PDB entry 8IYD | electron microscopy, 3.10 A resolution | chains E and I of the 30 polymer chains in the assembly

[Chain E (and I)]
Name: Tail tube protein
Organism: Escherichia phage lambda
Notes: chain I of this document is another copy of the same molecule, construct and numbering; everything in this record applies to it too
UniProt: P03733 (TUBE_LAMBD); residue numbers follow UniProt; this construct covers 1-246
Amino-acid sequence (246 residues; numbered 1 to 246; the number before each row is that of its first residue):
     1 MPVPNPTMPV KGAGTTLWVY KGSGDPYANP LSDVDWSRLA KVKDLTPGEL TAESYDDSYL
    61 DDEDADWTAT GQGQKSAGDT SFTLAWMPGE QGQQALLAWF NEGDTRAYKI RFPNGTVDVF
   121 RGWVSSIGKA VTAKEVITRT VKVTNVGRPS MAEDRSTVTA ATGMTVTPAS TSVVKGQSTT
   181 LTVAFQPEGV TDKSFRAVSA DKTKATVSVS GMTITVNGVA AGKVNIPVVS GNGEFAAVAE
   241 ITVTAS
Disordered / not traced: 1-2

[Chain E / chain I interface]
Residue-residue contacts - 99 pairs, chain E then chain I:
  Lys-21(E) with Lys-193(I)
  Lys-41(E) with Met-8(I); Pro-9(I)
  Leu-50(E) with Trp-67(I), hydrophobic
  Gly-73(E) with Asp-66(I)
  Gln-74(E) with Ala-65(I), hydrogen bond (side chain-backbone); Asp-66(I); Trp-67(I); Thr-68(I)
  Lys-75(E) with Asp-66(I), hydrogen bond (backbone-backbone); Trp-67(I)
  Ser-76(E) with Trp-67(I); Thr-68(I)
  Ala-77(E) with Trp-67(I)
  Trp-86(E) with Phe-112(I), hydrophobic; Asn-114(I); Glu-153(I), hydrogen bond
  Met-87(E) with Pro-6(I); Thr-7(I); Pro-9(I)
  Pro-88(E) with Pro-6(I); Glu-153(I)
  Gly-89(E) with Pro-6(I), hydrogen bond (backbone-backbone); Thr-7(I); Ser-156(I)
  Gln-91(E) with Val-158(I); Asp-192(I), hydrogen bond
  Gln-94(E) with Ser-156(I); Val-158(I)
  Leu-97(E) with Met-151(I), hydrophobic
  Phe-100(E) with Leu-50(I); Ala-52(I), hydrophobic; Gln-72(I), hydrogen bond (backbone-side chain); Lys-75(I)
  Asn-101(E) with Gln-72(I); Lys-75(I), hydrogen bond (backbone-side chain); Arg-148(I)
  Glu-102(E) with Gln-72(I)
  Gly-103(E) with Gln-72(I)
  Trp-123(E) with Ala-52(I); Glu-53(I); Ser-54(I); Thr-70(I); Gly-71(I); Gln-72(I)
  Val-124(E) with Gln-72(I), hydrogen bond (backbone-side chain)
  Ser-125(E) with Thr-51(I); Ala-52(I), hydrogen bond (backbone-backbone)
  Ser-126(E) with Glu-49(I), hydrogen bond; Leu-50(I)
  Ile-127(E) with Glu-49(I); Leu-50(I), hydrogen bond (backbone-backbone)
  Gly-128(E) with Glu-49(I)
  Lys-129(E) with Pro-47(I); Phe-112(I); Asp-118(I), salt bridge
  Val-131(E) with Thr-15(I); Leu-45(I); Pro-47(I)
  Thr-132(E) with Lys-11(I); Gly-12(I); Asp-44(I)
  Lys-134(E) with Lys-11(I)
  Glu-135(E) with Lys-11(I), hydrogen bond (backbone-backbone)
  Val-136(E) with Pro-9(I), hydrophobic; Val-10(I); Lys-11(I)
  Ile-137(E) with Val-10(I), hydrogen bond (backbone-backbone); Gly-12(I)
  Arg-139(E) with Glu-153(I), salt bridge
  Val-146(E) with Thr-68(I); Thr-70(I)
  Gly-147(E) with Trp-67(I); Thr-68(I), hydrogen bond (backbone-backbone)
  Arg-148(E) with Trp-67(I)
  Pro-149(E) with Trp-67(I)
  Arg-196(E) with Asn-232(I), hydrogen bond (side chain-backbone); Gly-233(I)
  Val-198(E) with Val-229(I), hydrophobic; Gly-233(I); Glu-234(I); Phe-235(I); Ala-236(I)
  Ser-199(E) with Ala-236(I)
  Ala-200(E) with Ala-236(I); Val-238(I), hydrophobic
  Lys-202(E) with Phe-235(I)
  Asn-225(E) with Val-238(I)
  Pro-227(E) with Pro-227(I), hydrophobic; Ala-236(I), hydrophobic; Val-238(I)
  Val-229(E) with Val-198(I), hydrophobic
  Gly-233(E) with Val-198(I)
  Ala-236(E) with Val-198(I), hydrophobic; Ser-199(I); Ala-200(I); Pro-227(I), hydrophobic
  Val-238(E) with Asn-225(I); Val-238(I), hydrophobic
Other interface residues (no listed pair), chain E (55 interface residues in all): Ala-85, Glu-90, Ala-133, Thr-140, Asn-232, Glu-234, Ala-237
Other interface residues (no listed pair), chain I (58 interface residues in all): Ala-13, Gly-48, Ala-69, Thr-116, Ala-152, Met-164, Arg-196, Asp-201, Lys-202, Gly-231, Ala-237

[In short]
55 residues of chain E and 58 residues of chain I are in contact; the contacts include 15 hydrogen bonds and 2
salt bridges. Polar pairs include Lys-129(E)/Asp-118(I), Arg-139(E)/Glu-153(I) and Gln-74(E)/Ala-65(I).
Chain E and chain I are both Tail tube protein (Escherichia phage lambda); the structure, Tail cap of phage
lambda tail, was determined by electron microscopy together with 8IYK, 8IYL, 8JVM and 8KGE from the same
study.
